Entry 3L8Y (X-ray diffraction, 2.02 A resolution); this record covers chain A.

# Chain A
Molecule: GTPase HRas
Source organism: Homo sapiens
UniProtKB: P01112 (RASH_HUMAN); numbering as in UniProt (aligned over 1-166)
Chain sequence (166 residues; numbered 1 to 166; the number before each row is that of its first residue):
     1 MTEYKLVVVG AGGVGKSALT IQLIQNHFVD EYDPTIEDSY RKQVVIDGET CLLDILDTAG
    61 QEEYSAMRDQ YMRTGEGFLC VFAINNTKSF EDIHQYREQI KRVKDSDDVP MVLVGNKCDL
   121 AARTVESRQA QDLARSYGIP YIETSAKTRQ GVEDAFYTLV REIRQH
Small-molecule neighbours:
  - Ca2+ (CA), molecule 1: Phe28, Val29, Asp30
  - Ca2+ (CA), molecule 2: Arg102, Val103, Asp105
  - GMP-PNP (GNP; phosphoaminophosphonic acid-guanylate ester): Ala11, Gly12, Gly13, Val14, Gly15, Lys16, Ser17, Ala18, Phe28, Val29, Asp30, Glu31, Tyr32, Asp33, Pro34, Thr35, Thr58, Ala59, Gly60, Gln61, Asn116, Lys117, Asp119, Leu120, Thr144, Ser145, Ala146, Lys147
  - Mg2+ (MG): Ser17, Asp33, Thr35, Asp57, Thr58
  - 1,4,7,10-tetraazacyclododecane: Lys104, Ser106, Asp108, His166
Swiss-Prot annotation at these positions:
  - region: His166 (Hypervariable region)
  - motif: Tyr32 to Tyr40 (Effector region)
  - binding site (GTP): Gly13 to Ala18, Val29 to Thr35, Ala59, Gly60, Asn116 to Asp119, Ser145 to Lys147
  - modified residue: Met1 (N-acetylmethionine), Thr2 (N-acetylthreonine), Cys118 (S-nitrosocysteine)
  - glycosylation: Thr35 (Microbial infection: O-linked (Glc) threonine)
  - natural variant: Gly12 (G12A: In CSTLO; G12C: In CSTLO; G12D: In CSTLO; G12E: In CSTLO; G12S: In CSTLO and CMEMS; G12V: In CSTLO, bladder carcinoma and CMEMS), Gly13 (G13C: In CSTLO; G13D: In CSTLO; G13R: In SFM), Gln22 (Q22K: In CMEMS), Glu37 (E37EE: In CSTLO), Thr58 (T58I: In CSTLO), Gln61 (Q61K: In NMTC2; Q61L: In melanoma), Glu63 (E63K: In CMEMS), Ser89 (S89C: Found in a patient with severe fetal hydrops and pleural effusion; uncertain significance), Lys117 (K117R: In CSTLO), Ala146 (A146T: In CSTLO; A146V: In CSTLO)
  - mutagenesis: Ser17 (S17N: Dominant negative. Prevents PLCE1 EGF-induced recruitment to plasma membrane. No effect on subcellular location of isoform 2), Asn26 (N26G: Loss of interaction with PLCE1; when associated with V-12), Val29 (V29A: No effect on interaction with PLCE1; when associated with V-12), Tyr32 (Y32F: Loss of interaction and recruitment to plasma membrane of PLCE1; when associated with V-12), Pro34 (P34G: No effect on interaction with PLCE1; when associated with V-12), Thr35 (T35S: Loss of interaction with PLCE1; when associated with V-12), Glu37 (E37G: No effect on interaction with PLCE1; when associated with V-12), Asp38 (D38N: No effect on interaction with PLCE1; when associated with V-12), Ser39 (S39C: No effect on interaction with PLCE1; when associated with V-12), Ala59 (A59T: Loss of GTPase activity and creation of an autophosphorylation site), Gln61 (Q61I: Moderately increased transformation of cultured cell lines; Q61R: Promotes interaction with SHOC2 and PP1C; Q61V: Strongly increased transformation of cultured cell lines), Ala83 (A83T: GTP-binding activity reduced by factor of 30), 4 further mutagenesis entries in UniProt

# Overview
Ligands of chain A: GMP-PNP, Mg2+, Ca2+ and 1,4,7,10-tetraazacyclododecane. From UniProt: 22 GTP-binding
residues and 17 mutagenesis sites.
Chain A is GTPase HRas (Homo sapiens); the structure, Complex of Ras with cyclen, was determined by X-ray
diffraction, deposited together with 3L8Z.
